8DR6 - chains F and G of the 11 polymer chains in the assembly; structure by electron microscopy, 2.39 A resolution.

Chain F (and G):
Protein: Proliferating cell nuclear antigen
From: Saccharomyces cerevisiae
Notes: chain G of this document is another copy of the same molecule, construct and numbering; everything in this record applies to it too
UniProt: P15873 (PCNA_YEAST); residue numbers follow UniProt; this construct covers 1-258
Chain sequence (277 residues; numbered -18 to 258; the number before each row is that of its first residue; numbers below 1 keep their minus sign (Met-18 is residue -18)):
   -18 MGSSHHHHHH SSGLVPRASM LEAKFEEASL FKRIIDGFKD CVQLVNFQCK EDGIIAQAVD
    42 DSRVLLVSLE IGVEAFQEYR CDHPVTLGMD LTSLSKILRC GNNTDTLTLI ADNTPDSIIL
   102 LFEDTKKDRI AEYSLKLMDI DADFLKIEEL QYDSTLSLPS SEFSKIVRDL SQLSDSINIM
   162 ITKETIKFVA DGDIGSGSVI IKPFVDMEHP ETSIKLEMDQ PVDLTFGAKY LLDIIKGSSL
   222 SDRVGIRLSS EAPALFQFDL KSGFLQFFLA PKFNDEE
Unresolved in the structure: -18 to -2, 257-258 (chain G: -18 to -2, 256-258)
Differences from the reference sequence: expression tag (-18 to 0)
UniProt features mapped onto this chain:
  - DNA-binding region: Arg61 to Arg80
  - cross-link (Glycyl lysine isopeptide (Lys-Gly)): Lys127 (interchain with G-Cter in SUMO), Lys164 (interchain with G-Cter in SUMO)

Chain F / chain G interface:
Pairs across the interface (29):
  Lys146(F) with Cys81(G), hydrogen bond (side chain-backbone); Asn83(G)
  Ile147(F) with Arg110(G)
  Asp150(F) with Arg80(G); Cys81(G)
  Gln153(F) with Lys77(G); Arg80(G), hydrogen bond; Cys81(G), hydrogen bond
  Leu154(F) with Ile78(G), hydrophobic; Tyr114(G), hydrophobic
  Gly173(F) with Lys117(G)
  Asp174(F) with Lys117(G)
  Ile175(F) with Ser74(G); Lys77(G); Leu116(G); Lys117(G), hydrogen bond (backbone-backbone)
  Gly176(F) with Ser115(G)
  Ser177(F) with Tyr114(G); Ser115(G), hydrogen bond (backbone-backbone)
  Gly178(F) with Glu113(G); Tyr114(G)
  Ser179(F) with Ile111(G); Ala112(G); Glu113(G), hydrogen bond (backbone-backbone)
  Val180(F) with Ile111(G); Tyr114(G)
  Ile181(F) with Arg110(G); Ile111(G), hydrogen bond (backbone-backbone)
  Lys183(F) with Asp109(G)
Also at the interface, not in a pair above, chain F (18 interface residues in all): Glu143, Leu151, Ile182
Also at the interface, not in a pair above, chain G (16 interface residues in all): Gly82

Summary:
Chain F and chain G form an interface of 18 and 16 residues respectively; the contacts include 7 hydrogen
bonds. Among the polar pairs are Lys146(F)-Cys81(G), Gln153(F)-Arg80(G) and Gln153(F)-Cys81(G).
Both chains are Proliferating cell nuclear antigen (Saccharomyces cerevisiae). Entry 8DR6 (Closed state of
RFC:PCNA bound to a nicked dsDNA) was determined by electron microscopy together with 8DQW, 8DQX, 8DQZ, 8DR0,
8DR1, 8DR3 and 3 further entries from the same study.
